PDB entry 6TH4 | X-ray diffraction, 2.12 A resolution | chains A and E of the 5 polymer chains in the assembly

# Chain A
Protein: Tubulin alpha chain
From: Ovis aries
Chain sequence (451 residues; row label = number of the first residue in the row):
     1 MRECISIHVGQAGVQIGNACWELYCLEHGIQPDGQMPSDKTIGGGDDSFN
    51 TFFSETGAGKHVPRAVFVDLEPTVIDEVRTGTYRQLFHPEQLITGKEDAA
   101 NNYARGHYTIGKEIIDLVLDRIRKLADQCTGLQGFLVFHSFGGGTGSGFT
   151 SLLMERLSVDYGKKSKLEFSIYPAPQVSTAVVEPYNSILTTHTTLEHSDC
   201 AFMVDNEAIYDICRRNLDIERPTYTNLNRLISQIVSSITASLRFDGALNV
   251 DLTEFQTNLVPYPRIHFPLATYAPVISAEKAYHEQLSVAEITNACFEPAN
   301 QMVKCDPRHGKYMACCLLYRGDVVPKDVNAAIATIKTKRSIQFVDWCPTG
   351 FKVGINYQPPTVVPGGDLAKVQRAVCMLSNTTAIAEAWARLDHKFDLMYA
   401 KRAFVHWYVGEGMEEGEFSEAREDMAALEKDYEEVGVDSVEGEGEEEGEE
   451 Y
Unresolved in the structure: 39-44, 280-282, 338-340, 441-451
Ligand contacts:
  - GTP (guanosine-5'-triphosphate): Gly-10, Gln-11, Ala-12, Gln-15, Ile-16, Asp-69, Asp-98, Ala-99, Ala-100, Asn-101, Ser-140, Gly-142, Gly-143, Gly-144, Thr-145, Gly-146, Ile-171, Pro-173, Val-177, Ser-178, Thr-179, Glu-183, Asn-206, Tyr-224, Leu-227, Asn-228, Ile-231
  - N9B (1,2,3,9-tetramethoxy-6-methylidene-5H-cyclohepta[a]naphthalen-8-one): Asn-101, Thr-179, Ala-180, Val-181

# Chain E
Protein: Stathmin-4
From: Rattus norvegicus
Reference sequence: P63043 (STMN4_RAT), isoform P63043-3; residues 4-145 here correspond to UniProt positions 75-216 (UniProt number = residue number + 71)
Chain sequence (143 residues; numbered 3 to 145; the number before each row is that of its first residue):
     3 XADMEVIELNKATSGQSWEVILKPPSFDGVPEFNASLPRRRDPSLEEIQK
    53 KLEAAEERRKYQEAELLKHLAEKREHEREVIQKAIEENNNFIKMAKEKLA
   103 QKMESNKENREAHLAAMLERLQEKDKHAEEVRKNKELKEEASR
Unresolved in the structure: 3, 34-43, 142-145
Modified / non-standard residues: ACE (acetyl group) at position 3
Differences from the reference sequence: acetylation (3); conflict Ala-4 (Ser75 in P63043); engineered mutation Ala-14 (Cys85 in P63043), Trp-20 (Phe91 in P63043)
UniProt features mapped onto this chain:
  - modified residue: Ser-19 (Phosphoserine)

# Interface between chain A and chain E
Residue-residue contacts - 79 pairs, chain A then chain E:
  Asp-46(A) with Ser-16(E), hydrogen bond
  His-107(A) with Lys-53(E), hydrogen bond
  Tyr-108(A) with Lys-53(E); Leu-54(E), hydrophobic; Ala-57(E), hydrophobic; Arg-61(E), hydrogen bond (backbone-side chain)
  Thr-109(A) with Arg-61(E), hydrogen bond
  Lys-112(A) with Glu-58(E), salt bridge; Arg-61(E)
  Leu-152(A) with Leu-54(E), hydrophobic
  Glu-155(A) with Ile-50(E); Lys-53(E), salt bridge
  Arg-156(A) with Leu-47(E)
  Val-159(A) with Pro-45(E); Leu-47(E), hydrophobic
  His-197(A) with Pro-45(E)
  Phe-244(A) with Ser-16(E)
  Asp-245(A) with Ala-14(E); Thr-15(E), hydrogen bond; Ser-16(E), hydrogen bond (backbone-backbone); Gly-17(E)
  Gly-246(A) with Ala-14(E)
  Ala-247(A) with Asn-12(E); Lys-13(E); Gln-18(E); Ser-19(E), hydrogen bond (backbone-side chain)
  Leu-248(A) with Ser-19(E)
  Pro-325(A) with Gln-18(E); Trp-20(E), hydrophobic
  Val-328(A) with Trp-20(E), hydrophobic
  Asn-329(A) with Met-6(E); Val-8(E); Trp-20(E), hydrogen bond; Val-22(E)
  Ile-332(A) with Met-6(E), hydrophobic; Val-22(E), hydrophobic
  Ala-333(A) with Met-6(E)
  Lys-336(A) with Asp-5(E), salt bridge; Leu-24(E), hydrogen bond (side chain-backbone)
  Asp-345(A) with Pro-27(E); Ser-28(E), hydrogen bond (backbone-backbone); Phe-29(E), hydrogen bond (backbone-backbone)
  Trp-346(A) with Pro-27(E); Pro-33(E), hydrophobic
  Cys-347(A) with Pro-27(E)
  Pro-348(A) with Lys-25(E); Pro-27(E)
  Thr-349(A) with Ile-23(E); Leu-24(E), hydrogen bond (backbone-backbone); Lys-25(E), hydrogen bond (backbone-backbone)
  Gly-350(A) with Val-22(E)
  Phe-351(A) with Glu-21(E); Val-22(E), hydrogen bond (backbone-backbone); Leu-24(E), hydrophobic
  Lys-352(A) with Trp-20(E); Glu-21(E), salt bridge
  Val-353(A) with Ser-19(E); Trp-20(E), hydrogen bond (backbone-backbone)
  Gly-354(A) with Gln-18(E)
  Ile-355(A) with Gly-17(E); Gln-18(E), hydrogen bond (backbone-backbone); Trp-20(E), hydrophobic
  Asn-356(A) with Ser-16(E)
  Tyr-357(A) with Lys-13(E), hydrogen bond; Thr-15(E); Ser-16(E), hydrogen bond (backbone-backbone); Gly-17(E); Gln-18(E)
  Val-409(A) with Gln-64(E), hydrogen bond (backbone-side chain)
  Gly-410(A) with Arg-61(E); Gln-64(E), hydrogen bond (backbone-side chain)
  Glu-411(A) with Arg-61(E), hydrogen bond (backbone-side chain)
  Gly-412(A) with Ala-57(E); Arg-60(E), hydrogen bond (backbone-side chain); Gln-64(E)
  Glu-414(A) with Arg-60(E), salt bridge
  Ser-439(A) with Phe-29(E); Pro-33(E)
  Val-440(A) with Phe-29(E)
Other interface residues (no listed pair), chain A (42 interface residues in all): Tyr-262
Other interface residues (no listed pair), chain E (33 interface residues in all): Pro-26, Ser-46

# In short
42 residues of chain A face 33 of chain E across their interface; the contacts include 22 hydrogen bonds and 5
salt bridges. Polar pairs include Lys-112(A)/Glu-58(E), Glu-155(A)/Lys-53(E) and Lys-336(A)/Asp-5(E). Bound to
chain A: GTP and compound N9B.
Chain A is Tubulin alpha chain (Ovis aries) and chain E is Stathmin-4 (Rattus norvegicus); the structure,
Tubulin-inhibitor complex, was determined by X-ray diffraction.
